Entry 3ADB (X-ray diffraction, 2.80 A resolution); this record covers chains A and C of the 4 polymer chains in the assembly.

Chain A:
Molecule: L-seryl-tRNA(Sec) kinase
Organism: Methanocaldococcus jannaschii
Notes: EC 2.7.1.-
UniProt: Q58933 (PSTK_METJA); numbering as in UniProt (aligned over 1-248)
Chain sequence (259 residues; numbered -10 to 248; the number before each row is that of its first residue; numbers below 1 keep their minus sign (Mse-10 is residue -10)):
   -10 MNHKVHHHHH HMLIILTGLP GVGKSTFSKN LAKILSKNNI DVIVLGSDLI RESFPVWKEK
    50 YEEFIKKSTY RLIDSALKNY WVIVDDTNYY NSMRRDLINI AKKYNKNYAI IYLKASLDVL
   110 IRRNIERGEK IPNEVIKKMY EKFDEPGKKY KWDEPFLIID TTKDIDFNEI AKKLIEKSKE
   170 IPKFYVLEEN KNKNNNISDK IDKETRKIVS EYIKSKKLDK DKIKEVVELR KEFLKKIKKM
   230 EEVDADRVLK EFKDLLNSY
Disordered / not traced: -10 to -2
Differences from the reference sequence: expression tag (-10 to 0)
Modified positions: Mse-10 (selenomethionine); Mse1, Mse82, Mse128, Mse229 (selenomethionine; parent Met)
UniProt features mapped onto this chain:
  - binding site (ATP): Gly7 to Ser14

Chain C:
Molecule: selenocysteine tRNA
Sequence (92 nucleotides; each row starts with the number of its first residue; note: 3 numbers in that range are skipped by the numbering (no residue carries them; nothing is unmodelled there); a row labelled like 5A-5B holds insertion residues (5A, then the next letters in order)):
     1 GGCCG
 5A-5B CC
     6 GCCACCGGGG U
    18 GGU
   20A C
    21 CCCGGGCCGG ACUUCAGAUC CGGCGCG
47A-47N CCCCGAGUGGGGCG
    48 C
    50 GGGGUUCAAU UCCCC
    66 GC
67A-67B GG
    68 CGGCCGCCA

Chain A / chain C interface:
Pairs across the interface (51; chain A residue first):
  Glu48(A) with A76(C), phosphate contact
  Lys55(A) with C75(C), base contact
  Tyr79(A) with C75(C), sugar contact
  Mse82(A) with C75(C), sugar contact
  Arg84(A) with C68(C), salt bridge to the phosphate
  Asn88(A) with G69(C), phosphate contact
  Lys91(A) with C68(C), hydrogen bond to the phosphate; G69(C), salt bridge to the phosphate
  Lys119(A) with A76(C), hydrogen bond to the base
  Ile120(A) with A76(C), base contact
  Val124(A) with A76(C), sugar contact
  Mse128(A) with A76(C), sugar contact
  Lys138(A) with G1(C), salt bridge to the phosphate
  Tyr139(A) with G67B(C), phosphate contact
  Trp141(A) with C68(C), phosphate contact
  Val175(A) with G12(C), phosphate contact; G13(C), phosphate contact
  Leu176(A) with G13(C), phosphate contact
  Glu178(A) with G13(C), sugar contact
  Asn179(A) with G13(C), sugar contact; G14(C), sugar contact
  Asn181(A) with C23(C), hydrogen bond to the sugar; G24(C), sugar contact
  Asn183(A) with C22(C), hydrogen bond to the sugar
  Asp191(A) with C22(C), hydrogen bond to the sugar
  Lys192(A) with G15(C), sugar contact
  Arg195(A) with G15(C), base contact; U16(C), sugar contact; G19(C), salt bridge to the phosphate; C20A(C), hydrogen bond to the base; C21(C), hydrogen bond to the sugar; U59(C), hydrogen bond to the base
  Ser199(A) with G18(C), sugar contact; G19(C), hydrogen bond to the base
  Ile202(A) with G19(C), base contact
  Lys203(A) with G18(C), sugar contact; G19(C), hydrogen bond to the base; C56(C), base contact
  Lys209(A) with U20(C), base contact; C47M(C), salt bridge to the phosphate
  Ile212(A) with G19(C), base contact; U20(C), phosphate contact
  Lys213(A) with C20A(C), salt bridge to the phosphate
  Val216(A) with G19(C), sugar contact; U20(C), phosphate contact
  Arg219(A) with C21(C), hydrogen bond to the sugar
  Lys220(A) with C21(C), salt bridge to the phosphate; C22(C), phosphate contact
  Lys224(A) with C41(C), salt bridge to the phosphate
  Lys227(A) with C22(C), hydrogen bond to the phosphate; C23(C), salt bridge to the phosphate
Other interface residues (no listed pair), chain A (38 interface residues in all): Ser81, Pro121, Val198, Leu223
Other interface residues (no listed pair), chain C (25 interface residues in all): A57, C74

Summary:
Chain A and chain C form an interface of 38 and 25 residues respectively; the contacts include 12 hydrogen
bonds and 9 salt bridges. Among the polar pairs are Lys119(A)-A76(C), Arg195(A)-C20A(C) and Arg195(A)-U59(C).
UniProt lists 8 ATP-binding residues on chain A.
Chain A is L-seryl-tRNA(Sec) kinase (Methanocaldococcus jannaschii) and chain C is selenocysteine tRNA; the
structure, Crystal structure of O-phosphoseryl-tRNA kinase complexed with selenocysteine tRNA and AMPPNP
(crystal type 1), was determined by X-ray diffraction, deposited together with 3ADC and 3ADD.
